Entry 3NGT (X-ray diffraction, 2.57 A resolution); this record covers chains D and E of the 5 polymer chains in the assembly.

# Chain D (and E)
Name: Nucleoside diphosphate kinase
Source organism: Leishmania major
Notes: EC 2.7.4.6; chain E of this document is another copy of the same molecule, construct and numbering; everything in this record applies to it too
Reference sequence: Q9U1E1 (Q9U1E1_LEIMA); residues 1-151 here = UniProt positions 1-151
Chain sequence (151 residues; row label = number of the first residue in the row):
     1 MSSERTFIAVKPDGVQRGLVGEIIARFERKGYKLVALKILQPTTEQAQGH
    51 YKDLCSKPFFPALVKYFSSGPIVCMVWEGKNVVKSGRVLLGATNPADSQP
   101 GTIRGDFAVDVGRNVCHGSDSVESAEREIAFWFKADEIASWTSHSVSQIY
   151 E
Not modelled in the structure: 1
Ligand contacts: adenosine monophosphate (AMP): K11, Y51, L54, F59, R87, T93, R104, V111, G112, N114, H117

# How chain D and chain E interact
Pairs across the interface (38):
  V15(D) - W141(E)  hydrophobic
  Q16(D) - W141(E)
  Q16(D) - T142(E)  hydrogen bond (side chain-backbone)
  Q16(D) - S143(E)
  Q16(D) - H144(E)  hydrogen bond (side chain-backbone)
  G18(D) - E28(E)
  L19(D) - E28(E)  hydrogen bond (backbone-side chain)
  V20(D) - E28(E)  hydrogen bond (backbone-side chain)
  G21(D) - G21(E)
  G21(D) - A25(E)
  G21(D) - E28(E)  hydrogen bond (backbone-side chain)
  I24(D) - G21(E)
  I24(D) - I24(E)  hydrophobic
  A25(D) - G21(E)
  E28(D) - G18(E)
  E28(D) - L19(E)
  E28(D) - V20(E)  hydrogen bond (side chain-backbone)
  E28(D) - G21(E)  hydrogen bond (side chain-backbone)
  L34(D) - I39(E)
  V35(D) - I39(E)
  A36(D) - I39(E)  hydrophobic
  L37(D) - L37(E)
  L37(D) - K38(E)
  L37(D) - I39(E)
  L37(D) - V73(E)  hydrophobic
  K38(D) - L37(E)
  I39(D) - L34(E)
  I39(D) - V35(E)
  I39(D) - A36(E)  hydrophobic
  I39(D) - L37(E)  hydrophobic
  P71(D) - W141(E)
  V73(D) - L37(E)  hydrophobic
  W141(D) - V15(E)  hydrophobic
  W141(D) - Q16(E)
  W141(D) - P71(E)  hydrophobic
  T142(D) - Q16(E)  hydrogen bond (backbone-side chain)
  S143(D) - Q16(E)
  H144(D) - Q16(E)  hydrogen bond (backbone-side chain)
Interface residues without a listed pair, chain D (25 interface residues in all): E22, Q41, E137, S140
Interface residues without a listed pair, chain E (26 interface residues in all): R17, E22, Q41, E137, S140

# In short
The interface between chain D and chain E involves 25 residues on one side and 26 on the other; the contacts
include 9 hydrogen bonds. Polar pairs include Q16(D)-T142(E), Q16(D)-H144(E) and L19(D)-E28(E). Bound to chain
D: adenosine monophosphate.
Chain D and chain E are both Nucleoside diphosphate kinase (Leishmania major); the structure, Structure of
Leishmania NDKb complexed with AMP, was determined by X-ray diffraction together with 3PRV, 3NGR, 3NGS and
3NGU from the same study.
